PDB entry 8QX8 | electron microscopy, 4.60 A resolution (low resolution: residue-level contacts below are approximate; hydrogen-bond / salt-bridge calls are withheld) | chains B and C of the 6 polymer chains in the assembly

# Chain B
Name: Vacuolar protein sorting-associated protein 16
Organism: Saccharomyces cerevisiae
UniProt: Q03308 (VPS16_YEAST); residues 1-798 here = UniProt positions 1-798
Chain sequence (798 residues; row label = number of the first residue in the row):
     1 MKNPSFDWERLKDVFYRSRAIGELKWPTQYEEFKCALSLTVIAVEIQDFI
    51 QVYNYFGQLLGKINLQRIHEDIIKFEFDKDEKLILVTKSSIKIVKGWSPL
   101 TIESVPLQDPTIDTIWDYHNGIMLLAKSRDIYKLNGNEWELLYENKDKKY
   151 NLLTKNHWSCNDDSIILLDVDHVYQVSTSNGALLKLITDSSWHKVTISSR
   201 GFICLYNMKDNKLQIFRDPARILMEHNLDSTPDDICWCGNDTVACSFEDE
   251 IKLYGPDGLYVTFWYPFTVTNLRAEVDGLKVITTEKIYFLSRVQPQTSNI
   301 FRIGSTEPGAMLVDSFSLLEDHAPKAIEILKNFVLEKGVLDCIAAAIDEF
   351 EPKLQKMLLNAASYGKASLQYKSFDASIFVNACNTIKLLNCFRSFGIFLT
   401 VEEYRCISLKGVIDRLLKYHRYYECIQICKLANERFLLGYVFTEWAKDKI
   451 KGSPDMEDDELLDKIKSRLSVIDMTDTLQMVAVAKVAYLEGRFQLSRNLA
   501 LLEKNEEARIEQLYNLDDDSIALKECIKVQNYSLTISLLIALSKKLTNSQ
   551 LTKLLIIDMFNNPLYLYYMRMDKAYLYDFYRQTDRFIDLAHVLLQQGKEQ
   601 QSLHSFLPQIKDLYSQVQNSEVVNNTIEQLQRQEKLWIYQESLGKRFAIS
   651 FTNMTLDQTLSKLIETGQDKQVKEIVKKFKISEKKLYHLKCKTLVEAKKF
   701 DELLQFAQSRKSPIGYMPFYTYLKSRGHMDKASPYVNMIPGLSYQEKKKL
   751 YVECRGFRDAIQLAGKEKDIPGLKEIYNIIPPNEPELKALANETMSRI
Unresolved in the structure: 1-2, 700, 709-714, 728-729, 740-798

# Chain C
Name: Vacuolar membrane protein PEP3
Organism: Saccharomyces cerevisiae
UniProt: P27801 (PEP3_YEAST); numbering as in UniProt (aligned over 1-918)
Chain sequence (918 residues; numbered 1 to 918; the number before each row is that of its first residue):
     1 MIKTRIEEVQLQFLTGNTELTHLKVSNDQLIVTTQRTIYRINLQDPAIVN
    51 HFDCPLSKELETIMNVHVSPMGSVILIRTNFGRYMLLKDGEFTQLNKIKN
   101 LDLSSLHWINETTFLMGIKKTPKLYRVELTGKDITTKLWYENKKLSGGID
   151 GIAYWEGSLLLTIKDNILYWRDVTNMKFPLVLPDESEQFERLKHHAIKKF
   201 DSYNGLFAWVTSNGIVFGDLKEKQMEKDPASNNFGKFLSSSKVLLNFELP
   251 DYQNDKDHLIKDIVLTAFHILLLRKNTVTMVSQLNNDVVFHETIPRHQLT
   301 GSNTDSNEKFLGLVRDSVKETFWCFSNINVFEIIIENEPNSVWNLLVRDN
   351 KFDKALSLKGLTVREIESVKLSKAMYLFHTAKDFHSAAQTLGSMKDLSHF
   401 GEIALNFLQIKDYNDLNVILIKQLDNVPWKSTQVVLSSWIIWNFMKQLND
   451 IELKINTTKPASTDEDNLLNWNLNLKEKSNELTKFLESHLEKLDNETVYQ
   501 IMSKQNRQNELLIFASLINDMKFLLSFWIDQGNWYESLKILLTINNHDLV
   551 YKYSLILLLNSPEATVSTWMKIKDLDPNKLIPTILKFFTNWQNNSKLITN
   601 ISEYPENYSLTYLKWCVREVPKMCNPIVYNSILYMMITDPRNDMILENDI
   651 IKFMKSNENKYDLNFQLRLSLKFKKTKTSIFLLTRLNLFEDAIDLALKNN
   701 LIDDCKVIVNDEILIEDYKLRKRLWLKIAKHLLLSMKDIDIKQLIRTILN
   751 DSNEILTIKDLLPFFNEYTTIANLKEELIKFLENHNMKMNEISEDIINSK
   801 NLKVEINTEISKFNEIYRILEPGKSCDECGKFLQIKKFIVFPCGHCFHWN
   851 CIIRVILNSNDYNLRQKTENFLKAKSKHNLNDLENIIVEKCGLCSDININ
   901 KIDQPISIDETELAKWNE
Unresolved in the structure: 7-19, 32-37, 44-48, 55-62, 74-76, 87-100, 121, 127-135, 149, 163-164, 173-186, 206-209, 222-236, 252-255, 262, 296-307, 319, 460-464

# How chain B and chain C interact
Residue-residue contacts (33):
  Gln355(B) with Ile902(C)
  Lys356(B) with Ile899(C); Asn900(C); Ile902(C)
  Leu359(B) with Ile899(C); Ile902(C)
  Asn360(B) with Ile899(C)
  Ser363(B) with Cys894(C)
  Tyr371(B) with Ile819(C); Leu820(C)
  Lys372(B) with Cys843(C); Gly844(C)
  Ile386(B) with Ile902(C)
  Lys387(B) with Asn898(C); Lys901(C); Ile902(C); Gln904(C)
  Asn390(B) with Ile902(C)
  Arg421(B) with Asn917(C)
  Tyr422(B) with Trp916(C); Asn917(C)
  Tyr423(B) with Ile908(C); Asp909(C); Glu912(C); Leu913(C); Trp916(C); Asn917(C)
  Glu424(B) with Asn917(C)
  Ile426(B) with Trp916(C)
  Phe442(B) with Trp916(C)
  Trp445(B) with Trp916(C)
  Arg468(B) with Lys915(C); Trp916(C)
Interface residues without a listed pair, chain B (26 interface residues in all): Lys366, Ala376, Phe379, Cys383, Cys391, Gln427, Leu431, Lys464
Interface residues without a listed pair, chain C (20 interface residues in all): Asp903, Glu918

# Overview
The interface between chain B and chain C involves 26 residues on one side and 20 on the other.
Here chain B is Vacuolar protein sorting-associated protein 16 and chain C is Vacuolar membrane protein PEP3,
both from Saccharomyces cerevisiae. Entry 8QX8 (Endosomal membrane tethering complex CORVET) was determined by
electron microscopy.
